5KZH - chain A; structure by X-ray diffraction, 1.61 A resolution.

== Chain A ==
Protein: Beta-lactamase
Organism: Acinetobacter baumannii
Notes: EC 3.5.2.6
UniProtKB: Q5QT35 (Q5QT35_ACIBA); numbering as in UniProt (aligned over 26-274)
Chain sequence (250 residues; numbered 25 to 274; the number before each row is that of its first residue):
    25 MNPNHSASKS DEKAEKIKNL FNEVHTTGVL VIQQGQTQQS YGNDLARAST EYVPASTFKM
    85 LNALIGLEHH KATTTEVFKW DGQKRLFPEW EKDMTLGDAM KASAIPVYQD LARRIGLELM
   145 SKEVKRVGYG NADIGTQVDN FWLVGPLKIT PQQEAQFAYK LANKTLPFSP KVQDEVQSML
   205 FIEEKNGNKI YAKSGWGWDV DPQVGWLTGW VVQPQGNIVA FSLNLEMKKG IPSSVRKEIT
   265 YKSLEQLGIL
Disordered / not traced: 25-34
Construct notes: initiating methionine (25)
Modified positions: K83 (lysine nz-carboxylic acid; KCX)

== In short ==
Chain A is Beta-lactamase (Acinetobacter baumannii); the structure, High Resolution Structure of Acinetobacter
baumannii beta-lactamase OXA-51, was determined by X-ray diffraction (same publication as 5L2F).
